PDB entry 7X1B | X-ray diffraction, 1.40 A resolution | chains A and B of the 3 polymer chains in the assembly

== Chain A ==
Name: HLA-B
Source organism: Homo sapiens
UniProtKB: A0A1J0KHA6 (A0A1J0KHA6_HUMAN); residues 1-277 here correspond to UniProt positions 25-301 (UniProt number = residue number + 24)
Sequence (277 residues; row label = number of the first residue in the row):
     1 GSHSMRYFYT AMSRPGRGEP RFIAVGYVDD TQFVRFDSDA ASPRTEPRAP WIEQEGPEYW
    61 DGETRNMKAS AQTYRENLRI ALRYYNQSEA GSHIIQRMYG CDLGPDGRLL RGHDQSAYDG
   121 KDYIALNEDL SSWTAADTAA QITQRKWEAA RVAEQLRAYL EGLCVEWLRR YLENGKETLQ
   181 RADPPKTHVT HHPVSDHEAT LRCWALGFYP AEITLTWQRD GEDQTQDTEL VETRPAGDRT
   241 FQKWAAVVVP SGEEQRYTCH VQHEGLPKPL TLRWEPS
Disulfides: C101-C164, C203-C259

== Chain B ==
Name: Beta-2-microglobulin
Source organism: Homo sapiens
UniProtKB: P61769 (B2MG_HUMAN); residues 1-99 here correspond to UniProt positions 21-119 (UniProt number = residue number + 20)
Sequence (99 residues; each row starts with the number of its first residue):
     1 IQRTPKIQVY SRHPAENGKS NFLNCYVSGF HPSDIEVDLL KNGERIEKVE HSDLSFSKDW
    61 SFYLLYYTEF TPTEKDEYAC RVNHVTLSQP KIVKWDRDM
Swiss-Prot annotation at these positions:
  - modified residue: Q2 (Pyrrolidone carboxylic acid)
  - glycosylation: I1 (N-linked (Glc) (glycation) isoleucine), K19 (N-linked (Glc) (glycation) lysine), K41 (N-linked (Glc) (glycation) lysine), K48 (N-linked (Glc) (glycation) lysine), K58 (N-linked (Glc) (glycation) lysine), K91 (N-linked (Glc) (glycation) lysine), K94 (N-linked (Glc) (glycation) lysine)
Disulfides: C25-C80

== Interface between chain A and chain B ==
Contacting residue pairs (59):
  F8(A) with S55(B); F56(B)
  Y9(A) with F56(B)
  T10(A) with F56(B); F62(B)
  M12(A) with S33(B), hydrogen bond
  R17(A) with D34(B), salt bridge
  I23(A) with L54(B), hydrophobic
  V25(A) with D53(B); L54(B); S55(B)
  Y27(A) with S55(B); Y63(B), hydrogen bond
  Q32(A) with D53(B), hydrogen bond
  R35(A) with D53(B), salt bridge
  R48(A) with D53(B), salt bridge
  I94(A) with H31(B); P32(B), hydrophobic; S33(B)
  Q96(A) with H31(B), hydrogen bond; F56(B); W60(B), hydrogen bond (side chain-backbone); F62(B)
  R97(A) with F56(B)
  M98(A) with K58(B); W60(B), hydrophobic
  Q115(A) with W60(B)
  S116(A) with W60(B)
  A117(A) with W60(B), hydrophobic
  D119(A) with H31(B)
  G120(A) with R3(B), hydrogen bond (backbone-side chain); H31(B); W60(B)
  D122(A) with W60(B), hydrogen bond
  R202(A) with D98(B); M99(B), hydrogen bond
  W204(A) with D98(B); M99(B)
  V231(A) with Q8(B)
  E232(A) with K6(B), salt bridge; Q8(B), hydrogen bond (backbone-side chain); Y26(B), hydrogen bond; S28(B), hydrogen bond
  T233(A) with Y26(B)
  R234(A) with Q8(B), hydrogen bond; Y10(B); Y26(B); M99(B), hydrogen bond (side chain-backbone)
  P235(A) with Y10(B), hydrogen bond (backbone-side chain); N24(B); Y26(B)
  A236(A) with R12(B), hydrogen bond (backbone-side chain); N24(B), hydrogen bond (backbone-side chain)
  G237(A) with R12(B), hydrogen bond (backbone-side chain)
  D238(A) with R12(B)
  Q242(A) with Y10(B); S11(B), hydrogen bond (side chain-backbone); R12(B), hydrogen bond (side chain-backbone)
  W244(A) with M99(B), hydrogen bond (side chain-backbone)
Interface residues without a listed pair, chain A (36 interface residues in all): K121, H192, L206
Interface residues without a listed pair, chain B (29 interface residues in all): I1, H13, P14, S57, D59, L65

== Overview ==
Chain A and chain B form an interface of 36 and 29 residues respectively, with 20 hydrogen bonds and 4 salt
bridges. Among the polar pairs are R17(A)-D34(B), R35(A)-D53(B) and R48(A)-D53(B).
Here chain A is HLA-B and chain B is Beta-2-microglobulin, both from Homo sapiens. Entry 7X1B (Crystal
structure of peptide KAGQVVTI in complex with HLA-B5801) was determined by X-ray diffraction (same publication
as 7WZZ, 7X00 and 7X1C).
